PDB entry 8W5T | electron microscopy, 3.60 A resolution | chains L and A of the 4 polymer chains in the assembly

# Chain L
Molecule: Light chain of Ab57
From: Mus musculus
Chain sequence (110 residues; numbered 1 to 110; the number before each row is that of its first residue):
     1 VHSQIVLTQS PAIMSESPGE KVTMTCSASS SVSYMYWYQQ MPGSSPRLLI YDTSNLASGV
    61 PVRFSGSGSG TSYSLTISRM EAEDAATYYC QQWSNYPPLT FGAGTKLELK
Unresolved in the structure: 1-5, 109-110

# Chain A
Molecule: Minor capsid protein A1
From: Escherichia phage Qbeta
UniProtKB: Q8LTE1 (A1_BPQBE); residues 0-132 here correspond to UniProt positions 1-133 (UniProt number = residue number + 1)
Chain sequence (133 residues; numbered 0 to 132; the number before each row is that of its first residue; numbering starts at 0):
     0 MAKLETVTLG NIGKDGKQTL VLNPRGVNPT NGVASLSQAG AVPALEKRVT VSVSQPSRNR
    60 KNYKVQVKIQ NPTACTANGS CDPSVTRQAY ADVTFSFTQY STDEERAFVR TELAALLASP
   120 LLIDAIDQLN PAY
Unresolved in the structure: 0, 76-79

# Interface between chain L and chain A
Residue-residue contacts (6):
  S31(L) - N10(A)  hydrogen bond (backbone-side chain)
  S33(L) - N10(A)
  N95(L) - N10(A)  hydrogen bond (side chain-backbone)
  Y96(L) - K13(A)
  Y96(L) - D14(A)
  Y96(L) - K16(A)  hydrogen bond
Also at the interface, not in a pair above, chain L (6 interface residues in all): V32, S94

# In short
6 residues of chain L face 4 of chain A across their interface; the contacts include 3 hydrogen bonds. Polar
contacts include S31(L)-N10(A), N95(L)-N10(A) and Y96(L)-K16(A).
Here chain L is Light chain of Ab57 (Mus musculus) and chain A is Minor capsid protein A1 (Escherichia phage
Qbeta). Entry 8W5T (Cryo-EM structure of Qb-Ab57) was determined by electron microscopy (same publication as
8W5D, 8W5E, 8W5F, 8W5G, 8W5L, 8W5M and 8 further entries).
